2O9L - chains C and A of the 3 polymer chains in the assembly; structure by solution NMR.

[Chain C]
Molecule: 14-nt DNA strand
Sequence (14 nucleotides; each row starts with the number of its first residue):
    78 GAAACGTGCC AAAA

[Chain A]
Molecule: RNA polymerase sigma factor RpoN
Organism: Aquifex aeolicus
Notes: fragment: c-terminal domain
UniProt: O66858 (O66858_AQUAE); residues 3-63 here correspond to UniProt positions 338-398 (UniProt number = residue number + 335)
Amino-acid sequence (63 residues; row label = number of the first residue in the row):
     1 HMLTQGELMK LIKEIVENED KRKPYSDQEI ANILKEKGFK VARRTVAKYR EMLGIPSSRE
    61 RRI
Construct notes: cloning artifact (1-2)
What the authors report for this chain:
  - binding site for the 14-nt DNA strand: Arg-43

[Interface between chain C and chain A]
Pairs across the interface (16):
  DG83(C) / His-1(A)  phosphate contact
  DG83(C) / Met-2(A)  sugar contact
  DG83(C) / Leu-8(A)  phosphate contact
  DG83(C) / Thr-45(A)  sugar contact
  DG83(C) / Tyr-49(A)  phosphate contact
  DT84(C) / His-1(A)  phosphate contact
  DT84(C) / Lys-40(A)  phosphate contact
  DT84(C) / Val-41(A)  phosphate contact
  DT84(C) / Ala-42(A)  phosphate contact
  DT84(C) / Arg-44(A)  base contact
  DT84(C) / Thr-45(A)  phosphate contact
  DT84(C) / Lys-48(A)  base contact
  DG85(C) / Ala-42(A)  phosphate contact
  DG85(C) / Arg-44(A)  phosphate contact
  DC86(C) / Arg-44(A)  phosphate contact
  DA91(C) / Arg-59(A)  base contact
Other interface residues (no listed pair), chain C (6 interface residues in all): DC82
Other interface residues (no listed pair), chain A (12 interface residues in all): Leu-3

[In short]
The interface between chain C and chain A involves 6 residues on one side and 12 on the other. From the paper:
a binding site for the 14-nt DNA strand at Arg-43(A).
Chain C is a 14-nt DNA strand and chain A is RNA polymerase sigma factor RpoN (Aquifex aeolicus); the
structure, AMBER refined NMR Structure of the Sigma-54 RpoN Domain Bound to the-24 Promoter Element, was
determined by solution NMR, deposited together with 2O8K.
